2X4Q - chains D and F of the 3 polymer chains in the assembly; structure by X-ray diffraction, 1.90 A resolution.

== Chain D ==
Name: HLA class I histocompatibility antigen, a-2.1
From: Homo sapiens
UniProtKB: P01892 (1A02_HUMAN); residues 1-275 here correspond to UniProt positions 25-299 (UniProt number = residue number + 24)
Amino-acid sequence (275 residues; numbered 1 to 275; the number before each row is that of its first residue):
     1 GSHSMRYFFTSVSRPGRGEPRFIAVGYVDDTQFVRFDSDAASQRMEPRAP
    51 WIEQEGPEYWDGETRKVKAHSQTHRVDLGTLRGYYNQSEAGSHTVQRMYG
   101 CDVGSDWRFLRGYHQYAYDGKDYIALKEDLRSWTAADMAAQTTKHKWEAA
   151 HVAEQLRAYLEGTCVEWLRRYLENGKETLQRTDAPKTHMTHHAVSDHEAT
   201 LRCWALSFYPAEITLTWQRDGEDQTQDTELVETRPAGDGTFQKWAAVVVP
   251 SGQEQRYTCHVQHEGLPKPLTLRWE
Disulfide bonds: Cys101-Cys164, Cys203-Cys259

== Chain F ==
Name: HLA-A2.1-restricted influenza A matrix epitope
Notes: fragment: fragment residues 58-66
Amino-acid sequence (9 residues; numbered 1 to 9; the number before each row is that of its first residue):
     1 MILGGVFXV
Modified residues: Mse1 (selenomethionine; parent Met); Gly5 ((2r)-amino(2-nitrophenyl)ethanoic acid; PRV); PRQ ((3S)-3-amino-3-(2-nitrophenyl)propanoic acid) at position 8

== Chain D / chain F interface ==
Residue-residue contacts - 41 pairs, chain D then chain F:
  Met5(D) with Mse1(F)
  Tyr7(D) with Mse1(F), hydrogen bond (side chain-backbone); Ile2(F), hydrogen bond (side chain-backbone)
  Phe9(D) with Ile2(F), hydrophobic
  Met45(D) with Ile2(F), hydrophobic
  Glu63(D) with Mse1(F); Ile2(F), hydrogen bond (side chain-backbone)
  Lys66(D) with Mse1(F); Ile2(F), hydrogen bond (side chain-backbone); Leu3(F); Gly4(F)
  Val67(D) with Ile2(F)
  His70(D) with Leu3(F)
  Gln72(D) with PRQ_8(F)
  Thr73(D) with PRQ_8(F)
  Val76(D) with PRQ_8(F)
  Asp77(D) with PRQ_8(F); Val9(F), hydrogen bond (side chain-backbone)
  Thr80(D) with Val9(F)
  Leu81(D) with Val9(F), hydrophobic
  Tyr84(D) with Val9(F), hydrogen bond (side chain-backbone)
  Arg97(D) with Leu3(F); Phe7(F)
  Tyr99(D) with Ile2(F); Leu3(F), hydrogen bond (side chain-backbone)
  His114(D) with Phe7(F)
  Tyr116(D) with Val9(F)
  Thr143(D) with Val9(F), hydrogen bond (side chain-backbone)
  Lys146(D) with PRQ_8(F); Val9(F), hydrogen bond (side chain-backbone)
  Trp147(D) with Phe7(F), hydrophobic; PRQ_8(F), hydrogen bond (side chain-backbone)
  Val152(D) with Phe7(F), hydrophobic
  Gln155(D) with Gly5(F)
  Leu156(D) with Leu3(F), hydrophobic; Phe7(F), hydrophobic
  Tyr159(D) with Mse1(F), hydrogen bond (side chain-backbone); Ile2(F); Leu3(F)
  Trp167(D) with Mse1(F)
  Tyr171(D) with Mse1(F), hydrogen bond (side chain-backbone)
Other interface residues (no listed pair), chain D (31 interface residues in all): Tyr59, Tyr123, Thr163
Other interface residues (no listed pair), chain F (9 interface residues in all): Val6

== Overview ==
31 residues of chain D and 9 residues of chain F are in contact, with 12 hydrogen bonds. Polar contacts
include Tyr7(D)-Mse1(F), Tyr7(D)-Ile2(F) and Glu63(D)-Ile2(F).
Here chain D is HLA class I histocompatibility antigen, a-2.1 (Homo sapiens) and chain F is
HLA-A2.1-restricted influenza A matrix epitope. Entry 2X4Q (Crystal structure of MHC CLass I HLA-A2.1 bound to
a photocleavable peptide) was determined by X-ray diffraction (same publication as 2X4P and 2X4T).
